8AHX - chains B and C of the 7 polymer chains in the assembly; structure by electron microscopy, 3.11 A resolution.

# Chain B
Molecule: Ion-translocating oxidoreductase complex subunit B
Source organism: Azotobacter vinelandii DJ
Notes: EC 7.-.-.-
Reference sequence: C1DMA7 (C1DMA7_AZOVD); numbering as in UniProt (aligned over 1-174)
Sequence (174 residues; each row starts with the number of its first residue):
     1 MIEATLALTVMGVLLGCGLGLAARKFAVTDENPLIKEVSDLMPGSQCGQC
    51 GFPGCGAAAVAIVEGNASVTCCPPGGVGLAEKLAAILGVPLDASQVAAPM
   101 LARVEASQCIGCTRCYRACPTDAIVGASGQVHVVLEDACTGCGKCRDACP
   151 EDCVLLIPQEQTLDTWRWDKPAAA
Disordered / not traced: 1, 27-74, 86-97
Ion coordination: 4Fe-4S cluster Fe site 1: C109, C112, C115, C149; 4Fe-4S cluster Fe site 2: C119, C139, C142, C145
Residues lining bound ligands:
  - 4Fe-4S cluster (SF4), molecule 1: A102, A118, C119, T121, A123, I124, A138, C139, T140, G141, C142, G143, K144, C145, L156
  - 4Fe-4S cluster (SF4), molecule 2: V104, Q108, C109, I110, G111, C112, T113, R114, C115, V133, A148, C149, P150, C153

# Chain C
Molecule: Ion-translocating oxidoreductase complex subunit C
Source organism: Azotobacter vinelandii DJ
Notes: EC 7.-.-.-
Reference sequence: C1DMA6 (C1DMA6_AZOVD); numbering as in UniProt (aligned over 1-496)
Sequence (496 residues; numbered 1 to 496; the number before each row is that of its first residue):
     1 MYFNLSSIRGGVHPAAHKDLSAALPIGSLPLPPRLYLPLRQHAGAEALPM
    51 VAVGDKVLKGQLLAFPPTEVSAPVHAPTSGRIVAIGPVPAPHPSGLTTTG
   101 IVLESDGEDRWIDLDVSTDPFAEDPLVLADRVAKAGIVGLGGAIFPAAVK
   151 LKQGTRHEIKTVLVNGSECEPYLTCDDRIMRERAEAIVDGARLIQHILRA
   201 YSVVIAIEDNKPEALAAMRAAAEHFGAIEVMAVPALYPMGSAKQLIQAVT
   251 GREVPAGGRSTDVGVLVHNAGTVYAIQQALRFGRPLISRVVTVSGACVKT
   301 PQNLDVLIGTPVQALIDACGGLSGDPQQLLLGGPMMGAVLPSTEVPVIKG
   351 ATGLLALARHELPNKDPAPCIRCASCVDACPMGLTPLDMALYARADDYDG
   401 ASEYGLRDCILCGCCSYVCPSHIPLVHYFQYAKGQQDERRSAARKSDYIK
   451 RQTEVRAARLAEEEAAKAAAKAAKEAAKAAKAAKTKAAKPSNEVES
Disordered / not traced: 1-2, 479-496
Ion coordination: 4Fe-4S cluster Fe site 1: C370, C373, C376, C419; 4Fe-4S cluster Fe site 2: C380, C409, C412, C415
Residues lining bound ligands:
  - FMN (flavin mononucleotide): G139, L140, G141, G142, A143, K150, N165, S167, E168, C169, E170, D176, G240, S241, A242, V267, H268, N269, T272, M336, I410, C412
  - 4Fe-4S cluster (SF4), molecule 1: C370, I371, R372, C373, A374, S375, C376, L387, V418, C419, P420, S421, I423, L425
  - 4Fe-4S cluster (SF4), molecule 2: C380, P381, M382, L384, P386, M389, C409, I410, L411, C412, G413, C414, C415, V426, F429

# Chain B / chain C interface
Contacting residue pairs (30; chain B residue first):
  L101(B) with K445(C)
  Y116(B) with R456(C), hydrogen bond (backbone-side chain); R459(C), hydrogen bond
  C119(B) with R456(C), hydrogen bond (backbone-side chain)
  P120(B) with T453(C); R456(C)
  T121(B) with I449(C); T453(C)
  D122(B) with Q452(C); R459(C), salt bridge
  D137(B) with K445(C), hydrogen bond (backbone-side chain)
  A138(B) with I449(C)
  C139(B) with K445(C), hydrogen bond (backbone-side chain)
  T140(B) with I449(C)
  T162(B) with L96(C)
  L163(B) with A90(C), hydrophobic; L96(C)
  W166(B) with H92(C); S94(C)
  R167(B) with G434(C); E438(C), salt bridge
  W168(B) with H427(C); Y431(C)
  D169(B) with H427(C), hydrogen bond (backbone-side chain)
  K170(B) with R394(C), hydrogen bond (side chain-backbone); D396(C), salt bridge; Y431(C)
  P171(B) with H427(C); Y428(C), hydrophobic
  A174(B) with P367(C)
Other interface residues (no listed pair), chain B (21 interface residues in all): R117, Q161
Other interface residues (no listed pair), chain C (24 interface residues in all): P93, T97, P424, Q430, D437, Y448

# Overview
Chain B and chain C form an interface of 21 and 24 residues respectively; the contacts include 7 hydrogen
bonds and 3 salt bridges. Polar contacts include D122(B)-R459(C), R167(B)-E438(C) and K170(B)-D396(C). Ligands
of chain B: 4Fe-4S cluster.
Here chain B is Ion-translocating oxidoreductase complex subunit B and chain C is Ion-translocating
oxidoreductase complex subunit C, both from Azotobacter vinelandii DJ. Entry 8AHX (Cryo-EM structure of the
nitrogen-fixation associated NADH:ferredoxin oxidoreductase RNF from Azotobacter vinelandii) was determined by
electron microscopy together with 8RB8, 8RB9, 8RBM and 8RBQ from the same study.
